7NG4 - chains C and G of the 7 polymer chains in the assembly; structure by electron microscopy, 4.40 A resolution (low resolution: residue-level contacts below are approximate; hydrogen-bond / salt-bridge calls are withheld).

== Chain C ==
Name: Lon protease homolog, mitochondrial
From: Homo sapiens
Notes: EC 3.4.21.53
UniProt: P36776 (LONM_HUMAN); residue numbers follow UniProt; this construct covers 115-959
Chain sequence (853 residues; numbered 107 to 959; the number before each row is that of its first residue):
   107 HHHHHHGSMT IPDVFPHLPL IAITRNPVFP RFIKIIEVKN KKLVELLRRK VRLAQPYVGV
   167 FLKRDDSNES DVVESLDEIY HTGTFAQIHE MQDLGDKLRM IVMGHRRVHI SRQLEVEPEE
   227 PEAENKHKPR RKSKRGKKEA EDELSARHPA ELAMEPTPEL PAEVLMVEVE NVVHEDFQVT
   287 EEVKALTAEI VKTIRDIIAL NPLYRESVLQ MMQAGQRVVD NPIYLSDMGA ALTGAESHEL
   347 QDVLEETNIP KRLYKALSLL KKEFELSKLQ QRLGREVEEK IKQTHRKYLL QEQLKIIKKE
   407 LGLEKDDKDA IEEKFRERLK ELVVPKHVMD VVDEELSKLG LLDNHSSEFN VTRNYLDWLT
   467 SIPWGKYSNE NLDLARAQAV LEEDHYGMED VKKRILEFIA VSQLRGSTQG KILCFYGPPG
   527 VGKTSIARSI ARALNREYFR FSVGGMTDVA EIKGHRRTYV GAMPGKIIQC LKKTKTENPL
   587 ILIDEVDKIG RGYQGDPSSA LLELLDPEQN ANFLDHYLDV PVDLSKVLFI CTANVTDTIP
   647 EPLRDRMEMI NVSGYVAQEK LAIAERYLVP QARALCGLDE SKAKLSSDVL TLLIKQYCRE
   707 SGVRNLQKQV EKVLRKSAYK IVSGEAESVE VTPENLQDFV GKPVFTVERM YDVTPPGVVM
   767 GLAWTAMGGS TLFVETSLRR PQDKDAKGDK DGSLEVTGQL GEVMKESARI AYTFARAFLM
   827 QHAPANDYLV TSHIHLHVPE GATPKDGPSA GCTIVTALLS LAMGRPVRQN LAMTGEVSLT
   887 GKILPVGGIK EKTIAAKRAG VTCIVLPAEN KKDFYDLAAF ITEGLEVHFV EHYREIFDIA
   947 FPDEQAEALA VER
Not modelled in the structure: 107-122, 222-271, 949-959
Differences from the reference sequence: expression tag (107-114)
Metal / ion sites: Mg2+: Thr530 (together with ATP)
Small-molecule neighbours: ATP (adenosine-5'-triphosphate): Asp490, His491, Tyr492, Met494, Pro524, Pro525, Gly526, Val527, Gly528, Lys529, Thr530, Ser531, Glu591, Tyr661, Ile669, Tyr673, Val709, Arg710, Gln713
From the paper describing this entry:
  - mutagenesis - K529R, E591Q, T803V, E812A, S855A: abolished catalytic activity (proteolytic activity)
  - mutagenesis - S855A: unchanged catalytic activity (ATPase activity)
  - catalytic residues: Thr803, His841, His843, Ser855
  - catalytic residues: Glu801, Arg815, Lys898 (proposed by the authors, not directly observed)
  - mutagenesis - T803V: decreased catalytic activity on ATPase
  - mutagenesis - H841F, H843F: abolished catalytic activity on proteolytically
  - mutagenesis - E801A: decreased catalytic activity (protease activity)
  - mutagenesis - E801A, E812A: decreased catalytic activity (ATPase activity)
  - mutagenesis - K529R, E591Q: abolished catalytic activity on ATPase

== Chain G ==
Name: substrate protein, chain G
From: Homo sapiens
Chain sequence (55 residues; row label = number of the first residue in the row; X marks 55 residues of unknown identity (built as UNK)):
    65 XXXXXXXXXX XXXXXXXXXX XXXXXXXXXX XXXXXXXXXX XXXXXXXXXX XXXXX
Not modelled in the structure: 86-119

== Chain C / chain G interface ==
Chain C residues in contact with chain G, 5 residues: His391, Thr564, Tyr565, Val566, Tyr599

== Overview ==
No residue of chain C is in contact with chain G. Bound to chain C: ATP. From the paper: catalytic residues
Thr803(C), His841(C) and His843(C) among others; K529R, E591Q and T803V of chain C, among others, abolish
catalytic activity (proteolytic activity); 8 substitutions were tested in all.
Here chain C is Lon protease homolog, mitochondrial and chain G is substrate protein, chain G, both from Homo
sapiens. Entry 7NG4 (P1b-state of wild type human mitochondrial LONP1 protease with bound endogenous substrate
protein and in presence ...) was determined by electron microscopy (same publication as 7NFY, 7NG5, 7NGC and
7NGF).
